PDB entry 7NMU | X-ray diffraction, 2.50 A resolution | chains AAA and CCC of the 4 polymer chains in the assembly

Chain AAA:
Molecule: Platelet glycoprotein VI
Source organism: Homo sapiens
UniProt: Q9HCN6 (GPVI_HUMAN); residues 6-188 here correspond to UniProt positions 22-204 (UniProt number = residue number + 16)
Sequence (194 residues; numbered 1 to 194; the number before each row is that of its first residue):
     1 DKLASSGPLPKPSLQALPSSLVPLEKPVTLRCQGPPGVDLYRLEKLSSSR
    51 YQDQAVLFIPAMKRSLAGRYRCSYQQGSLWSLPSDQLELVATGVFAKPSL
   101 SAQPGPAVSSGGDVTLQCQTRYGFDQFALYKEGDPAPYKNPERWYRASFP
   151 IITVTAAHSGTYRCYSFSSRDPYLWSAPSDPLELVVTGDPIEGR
Disordered / not traced: 1-8, 139-146, 191-194
Sequence notes: expression tag (1-5, 189-194); engineered mutation Gln76 (Asn92 in Q9HCN6)
Cystine bridges: Cys32-Cys72

Chain CCC:
Molecule: Nanobody 2
Source organism: Lama glama
Notes: antibody fragment or engineered binder
Sequence (130 residues; numbered 1 to 130; the number before each row is that of its first residue):
     1 QVQLQESGGGLVQPGGSLRLSCAAAGFTFDYYAIAWFRQAPGKEREGVSC
    51 ISSSDGTTYYADSVKGRFTISKDNAKNTMYLQMNSLKPEDTAVYYCATSP
   101 LYSTNDRCISEDYDYWGQGTQVTVSSLVPR
Disordered / not traced: 129-130
Cystine bridges: Cys22-Cys96, Cys50-Cys108
Metal / ion sites: Ca2+: Glu6, Gly119 (shared with 2 residues of chain DDD)

How chain AAA and chain CCC interact:
Residue-residue contacts (38):
  Glu25(AAA) with Gln1(CCC), hydrogen bond (backbone-backbone)
  Lys45(AAA) with Leu101(CCC)
  Ser49(AAA) with Tyr102(CCC); Ser103(CCC); Thr104(CCC), hydrogen bond (backbone-backbone); Asn105(CCC), hydrogen bond
  Arg50(AAA) with Ser99(CCC), hydrogen bond; Leu101(CCC); Tyr102(CCC); Glu111(CCC), hydrogen bond (side chain-backbone); Asp112(CCC), hydrogen bond (side chain-backbone); Asp114(CCC), salt bridge
  Tyr51(AAA) with Ser53(CCC); Leu101(CCC); Tyr102(CCC), hydrogen bond (backbone-backbone); Ser103(CCC); Thr104(CCC)
  Gln52(AAA) with Tyr31(CCC), hydrogen bond (side chain-backbone); Pro100(CCC), hydrogen bond (side chain-backbone); Tyr102(CCC)
  Asp53(AAA) with Ser54(CCC)
  Gln54(AAA) with Tyr31(CCC)
  Leu57(AAA) with Pro100(CCC); Leu101(CCC), hydrophobic
  Ile59(AAA) with Tyr115(CCC)
  Pro60(AAA) with Gln1(CCC); Val2(CCC), hydrophobic; Gly26(CCC); Tyr32(CCC); Tyr115(CCC)
  Ala61(AAA) with Gln1(CCC); Tyr115(CCC), hydrogen bond (backbone-side chain)
  Lys63(AAA) with Asp114(CCC); Tyr115(CCC)
  Ser65(AAA) with Asp114(CCC), hydrogen bond
  Leu66(AAA) with Leu101(CCC), hydrophobic; Asp114(CCC)
  Tyr70(AAA) with Leu101(CCC)
Also at the interface, not in a pair above, chain AAA (18 interface residues in all): Arg42, Phe58
Also at the interface, not in a pair above, chain CCC (20 interface residues in all): Phe27, Tyr113

Summary:
Chain AAA and chain CCC form an interface of 18 and 20 residues respectively; the contacts include 11 hydrogen
bonds and 1 salt bridge. Polar contacts include Arg50(AAA)-Asp114(CCC), Ser49(AAA)-Asn105(CCC) and
Arg50(AAA)-Ser99(CCC). Glu6(CCC) and Gly119(CCC) form the Ca2+ site.
Chain AAA is Platelet glycoprotein VI (Homo sapiens) and chain CCC is Nanobody 2 (Lama glama); the structure,
Crystal structure of human platelet glycoprotein VI in complex with an inhibitory nanobody, was determined by
X-ray diffraction.
